6IY3 - chains A and I of the 11 polymer chains in the assembly; structure by electron microscopy, 3.67 A resolution.

[Chain A]
Protein: Histone H3
Source organism: Xenopus laevis
UniProt: A0A310TTQ1 (A0A310TTQ1_XENLA); residues 36-135 here correspond to UniProt positions 37-136 (UniProt number = residue number + 1)
Chain sequence (100 residues; numbered 36 to 135; the number before each row is that of its first residue):
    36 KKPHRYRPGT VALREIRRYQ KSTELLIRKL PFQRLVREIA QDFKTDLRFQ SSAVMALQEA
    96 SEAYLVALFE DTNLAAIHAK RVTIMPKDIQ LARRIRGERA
Sequence notes: conflict Ala110 (Cys111 in A0A310TTQ1)

[Chain I]
Molecule: 147-nt DNA strand
Sequence (147 nucleotides; each row starts with the number of its first residue):
     1 ATCAAAACTG TGCCGCAGTC GGCCGACCTG AGGGTCGCCG GGGTCTGCGG GGGGACCCTC
    61 TGGAAAGTGA AGGATAAGTG ACGAGCGGAG ACGGGATGGC GAACAGACAC AAACACACAA
   121 GAGGTGAATG TTAGGACTGT TGCAGAT

[How chain A and chain I interact]
Pairs across the interface - 18 pairs, chain A then chain I:
  His39(A) with DA84(I), phosphate contact
  Arg40(A) with DG83(I), hydrogen bond to the base; DA84(I), hydrogen bond to the sugar
  Tyr41(A) with DA6(I), sugar contact; DA84(I), hydrogen bond to the phosphate
  Pro43(A) with DG83(I), phosphate contact
  Gly44(A) with DG83(I), hydrogen bond to the phosphate
  Val46(A) with DG83(I), phosphate contact
  Arg49(A) with DA6(I), sugar contact; DA7(I), salt bridge to the phosphate
  Arg63(A) with DA91(I), sugar contact; DC92(I), phosphate contact
  Lys64(A) with DC92(I), hydrogen bond to the phosphate
  Leu65(A) with DA91(I), phosphate contact; DC92(I), hydrogen bond to the phosphate
  Pro66(A) with DA91(I), phosphate contact
  Arg69(A) with DA91(I), salt bridge to the phosphate
  Arg83(A) with DG101(I), sugar contact
Also at the interface, not in a pair above, chain A (16 interface residues in all): Arg42, Thr45, Ala47
Also at the interface, not in a pair above, chain I (10 interface residues in all): DA5, DC82, DG99

[Overview]
16 residues of chain A and 10 residues of chain I are in contact; the contacts include 6 hydrogen bonds and 2
salt bridges. Polar pairs include Arg40(A)-DG83(I), Arg40(A)-DA84(I) and Tyr41(A)-DA84(I).
Here chain A is Histone H3 (Xenopus laevis) and chain I is a 147-nt DNA strand. Entry 6IY3 (Structure of
Snf2-MMTV-A nucleosome complex at shl-2 in ADP state) was determined by electron microscopy (same publication
as 5Z3U, 5Z3V, 5Z3L, 5Z3O and 6IY2).
